7YFC - chains A and C of the 6 polymer chains in the assembly; structure by electron microscopy, 3.00 A resolution.

[Chain A]
Name: Engineered G-alpha-q
Source organism: Homo sapiens
Amino-acid sequence (361 residues; each row starts with the number of its first residue):
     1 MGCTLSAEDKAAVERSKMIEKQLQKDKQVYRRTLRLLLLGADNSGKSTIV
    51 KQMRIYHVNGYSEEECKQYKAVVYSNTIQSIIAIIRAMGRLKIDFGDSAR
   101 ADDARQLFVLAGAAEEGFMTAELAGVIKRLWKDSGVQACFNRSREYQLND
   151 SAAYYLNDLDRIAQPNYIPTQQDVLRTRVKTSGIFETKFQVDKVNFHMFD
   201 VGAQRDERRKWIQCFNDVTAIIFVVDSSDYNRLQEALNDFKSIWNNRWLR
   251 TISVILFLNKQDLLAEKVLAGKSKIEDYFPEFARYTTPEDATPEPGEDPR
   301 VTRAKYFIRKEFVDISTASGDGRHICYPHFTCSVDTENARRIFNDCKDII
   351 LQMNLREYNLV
Disordered / not traced: 1, 59-180

[Chain C]
Name: scFv16
Source organism: Mus musculus
Notes: antibody fragment or engineered binder
Amino-acid sequence (259 residues; numbered 1 to 259; the number before each row is that of its first residue):
     1 DVQLVESGGGLVQPGGSRKLSCSASGFAFSSFGMHWVRQAPEKGLEWVAY
    51 ISSGSGTIYYADTVKGRFTISRDDPKNTLFLQMTSLRSEDTAMYYCVRSI
   101 YYYGSSPFDFWGQGTTLTVSSGGGGSGGGGSGGGGSDIVMTQATSSVPVT
   151 PGESVSISCRSSKSLLHSNGNTYLYWFLQRPGQSPQLLIYRMSNLASGVP
   201 DRFSGSGSGTAFTLTISRLEAEDVGVYYCMQHLEYPLTFGAGTKLELKAA
   251 AHHHHHHHH
Disordered / not traced: 122-133, 248-259
Disulfides: Cys22-Cys96, Cys159-Cys229

[How chain A and chain C interact]
Residue-residue contacts (25):
  Thr4(A) with His167(C)
  Ser6(A) with His167(C), hydrogen bond; Asn169(C), hydrogen bond; Tyr173(C), hydrogen bond
  Ala7(A) with His232(C); Leu233(C); Tyr235(C), hydrophobic
  Glu8(A) with Tyr101(C); Pro107(C); Tyr173(C); Tyr175(C), hydrogen bond; Arg191(C), salt bridge; His232(C)
  Asp9(A) with Asn169(C), hydrogen bond; Tyr173(C), hydrogen bond
  Ala11(A) with Tyr101(C), hydrophobic
  Ala12(A) with Tyr101(C)
  Glu14(A) with Ser52(C), hydrogen bond; Ser53(C); Gly56(C); Thr57(C)
  Arg15(A) with Ile100(C); Tyr101(C); Tyr102(C)
  Met18(A) with Ser53(C)
Interface residues without a listed pair, chain A (11 interface residues in all): Leu5
Interface residues without a listed pair, chain C (17 interface residues in all): Ser31

[Summary]
11 residues of chain A and 17 residues of chain C are in contact; the contacts include 7 hydrogen bonds and 1
salt bridge. Polar pairs include Glu8(A)-Arg191(C), Ser6(A)-His167(C) and Ser6(A)-Asn169(C).
Chain A is Engineered G-alpha-q (Homo sapiens) and chain C is scFv16 (Mus musculus); the structure, Cryo-EM
structure of the histamine-bound histamine H4 receptor and Gq complex, was determined by electron microscopy
(same publication as 7YFD).
